PDB entry 4PMR | X-ray diffraction, 1.81 A resolution | chain A

Chain A:
Name: Tat-secreted protein Rv2525c
Source organism: Mycobacterium tuberculosis
Reference sequence: P95028 (P95028_MYCTO); residue numbers follow UniProt; this construct covers 36-240
Sequence (206 residues; numbered 35 to 240; the number before each row is that of its first residue):
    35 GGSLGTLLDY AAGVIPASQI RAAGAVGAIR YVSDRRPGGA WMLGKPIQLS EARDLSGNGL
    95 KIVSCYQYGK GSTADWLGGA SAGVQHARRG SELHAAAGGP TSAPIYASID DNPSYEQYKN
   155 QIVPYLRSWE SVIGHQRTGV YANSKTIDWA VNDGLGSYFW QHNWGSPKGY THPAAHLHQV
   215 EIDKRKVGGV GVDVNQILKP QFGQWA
Not modelled in the structure: 35-36, 216-217
Construct notes: expression tag (35)
Ion coordination: Na+: Gly-112, Ser-115

Summary:
The Na+ site is built by Gly-112 and Ser-115.
Chain A is Tat-secreted protein Rv2525c (Mycobacterium tuberculosis); the structure, Crystal structure of the
Mycobacterium tuberculosis Tat-secreted protein Rv2525c in complex with HEPES (monoclinic crystal form ...,
was determined by X-ray diffraction, deposited together with 4PMN, 4PMO and 4PMQ.
